9MU3 - chains B and C of the 6 polymer chains in the assembly; structure by electron microscopy, 3.14 A resolution.

# Chain B
Name: Head-tail connector protein
Organism: Staphylococcus phage 80alpha
UniProtKB: S4V9M2 (S4V9M2_9CAUD); residue numbers follow UniProt; this construct covers 1-110
Chain sequence (110 residues; numbered 1 to 110; the number before each row is that of its first residue):
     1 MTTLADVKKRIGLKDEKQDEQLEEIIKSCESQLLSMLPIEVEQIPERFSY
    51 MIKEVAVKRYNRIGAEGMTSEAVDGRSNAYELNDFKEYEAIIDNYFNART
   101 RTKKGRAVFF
Disordered / not traced: 1, 98-110

# Chain C
Name: adaptor
Organism: Staphylococcus phage 80alpha
UniProtKB: A0AA96SLM5 (A0AA96SLM5_9CAUD); numbering as in UniProt (aligned over 1-100)
Chain sequence (100 residues; row label = number of the first residue in the row):
     1 MRYEDRVIFQLEQVATYNPKTSKKENTLITYDAIPCNINPISRARKQLEF
    51 GDVKNDVSVLRIKESISYPVSHVLVNGIRYKIVDTRIYRHETSYYIEEVN

# Chain B / chain C interface
Residue-residue contacts - 30 pairs, chain B then chain C:
  Ile11(B) with Arg2(C)
  Leu13(B) with Arg6(C)
  Asp15(B) with Arg6(C), salt bridge
  Lys17(B) with Ala33(C)
  Gln18(B) with Tyr3(C), hydrogen bond (side chain-backbone); Arg6(C), hydrogen bond; Pro35(C)
  Tyr60(B) with Arg2(C); Tyr3(C), hydrogen bond (side chain-backbone); Glu4(C)
  Asn61(B) with Met1(C); Arg2(C), hydrogen bond
  Ile63(B) with Met1(C), hydrogen bond (backbone-backbone); Tyr3(C), hydrophobic
  Glu71(B) with Met1(C), hydrogen bond (side chain-backbone)
  Val73(B) with Met1(C), hydrophobic; Arg61(C), hydrogen bond (backbone-side chain); Tyr88(C), hydrophobic; Glu91(C)
  Asp74(B) with Arg61(C), hydrogen bond (backbone-side chain); Arg86(C), salt bridge; Tyr88(C), hydrogen bond; Ser93(C), hydrogen bond; Tyr95(C), hydrogen bond
  Arg76(B) with Met1(C); Asn37(C); Ile38(C); Arg61(C)
  Asn78(B) with Met1(C), hydrogen bond
  Tyr80(B) with Met1(C)
Other interface residues (no listed pair), chain B (16 interface residues in all): Val57, Gly64
Other interface residues (no listed pair), chain C (17 interface residues in all): Val59, Lys63

# In short
16 residues of chain B face 17 of chain C across their interface, with 12 hydrogen bonds and 2 salt bridges.
Polar pairs include Asp15(B)-Arg6(C), Asp74(B)-Arg86(C) and Gln18(B)-Tyr3(C).
Here chain B is Head-tail connector protein and chain C is adaptor, both from Staphylococcus phage 80alpha.
Entry 9MU3 (SaPI1 neck structure) was determined by electron microscopy together with 9MU2 from the same
study.
